Entry 7Q1E (X-ray diffraction, 2.70 A resolution); this record covers chains A and B of the 5 polymer chains in the assembly.

Chain A:
Name: Tubulin alpha chain
From: Ovis aries
UniProtKB: A0A6P7DY20 (A0A6P7DY20_SHEEP); residues 1-451 here = UniProt positions 1-451
Chain sequence (451 residues; row label = number of the first residue in the row):
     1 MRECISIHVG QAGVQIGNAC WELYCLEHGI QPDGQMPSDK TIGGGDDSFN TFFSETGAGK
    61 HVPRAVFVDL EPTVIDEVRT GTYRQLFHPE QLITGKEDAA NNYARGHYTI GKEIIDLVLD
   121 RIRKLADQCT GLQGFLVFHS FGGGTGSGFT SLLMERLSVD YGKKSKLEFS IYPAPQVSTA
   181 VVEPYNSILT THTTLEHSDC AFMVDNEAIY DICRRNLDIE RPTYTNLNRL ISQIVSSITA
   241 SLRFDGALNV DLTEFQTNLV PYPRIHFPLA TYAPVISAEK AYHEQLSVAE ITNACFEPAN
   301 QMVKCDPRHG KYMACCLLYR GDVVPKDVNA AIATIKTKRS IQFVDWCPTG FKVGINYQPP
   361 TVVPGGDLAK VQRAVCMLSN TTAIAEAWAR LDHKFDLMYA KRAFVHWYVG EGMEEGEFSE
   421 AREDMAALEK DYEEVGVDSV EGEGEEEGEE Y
Disordered / not traced: 441-451
Small-molecule neighbours: GTP (guanosine-5'-triphosphate): Val9, Gly10, Gln11, Ala12, Gln15, Ile16, Asp69, Asp98, Ala99, Ala100, Asn101, Ser140, Gly142, Gly143, Gly144, Thr145, Gly146, Ile171, Pro173, Ala174, Val177, Ser178, Thr179, Glu183, Asn206, Tyr224, Leu227, Asn228, Ile231

Chain B:
Name: Tubulin beta chain
From: Ovis aries
UniProtKB: A0A6P3TCJ9 (A0A6P3TCJ9_SHEEP); the author numbering skips numbers that UniProt does not, so the offset changes along the chain: 1-44 = UniProt 1-44; 47-360 = UniProt 45-358; 369-455 = UniProt 359-445
Chain sequence (445 residues; numbered 1 to 455; 10 numbers in that range are skipped by the numbering (no residue carries them; nothing is unmodelled there); the number before each row is that of its first residue):
     1 MREIVHIQAG QCGNQIGAKF WEVISDEHGI DPTGSYHGDS DLQL
    47 ERINVYYNEA TGNKYVPRAI LVDLEPGTMD SVRSGPFGQI FRPDNFVFGQ SGAGNNWAKG
   107 HYTEGAELVD SVLDVVRKES ESCDCLQGFQ LTHSLGGGTG SGMGTLLISK IREEYPDRIM
   167 NTFSVMPSPK VSDTVVEPYN ATLSVHQLVE NTDETYCIDN EALYDICFRT LKLTTPTYGD
   227 LNHLVSATMS GVTTCLRFPG QLNADLRKLA VNMVPFPRLH FFMPGFAPLT SRGSQQYRAL
   287 TVPELTQQMF DSKNMMAACD PRHGRYLTVA AIFRGRMSMK EVDEQMLNVQ NKNSSYFVEW
   347 IPNNVKTAVC DIPP
   369 RGLKMSATFI GNSTAIQELF KRISEQFTAM FRRKAFLHWY TGEGMDEMEF TEAESNMNDL
   429 VSEYQQYQDA TADEQGEFEE EEGEDEA
Disordered / not traced: 1, 445-455
Small-molecule neighbours: GTP (guanosine-5'-triphosphate): Ala9, Gly10, Gln11, Cys12, Gln15, Ile16, Asp69, Gly98, Ala99, Gly100, Asn101, Asn102, Ser140, Gly142, Gly143, Gly144, Thr145, Gly146, Val171, Pro173, Val177, Ser178, Glu183, Asn206, Leu209, Tyr224, Leu227, Asn228

Interface between chain A and chain B:
Residue-residue contacts (50; chain A residue first):
  Gln11(A) - Gln247(B)  hydrogen bond
  Lys96(A) - Asp130(B)  salt bridge
  Glu97(A) - Cys131(B)  hydrogen bond
  Glu97(A) - Arg164(B)  salt bridge
  Asp98(A) - Asp251(B)
  Asp98(A) - Lys254(B)
  Ala100(A) - Arg253(B)
  Ala100(A) - Lys254(B)
  Ala100(A) - Val257(B)
  Asn101(A) - Lys254(B)
  Arg105(A) - Arg253(B)
  Pro175(A) - Asn349(B)
  Ser178(A) - Lys352(B)
  Thr179(A) - Gln247(B)
  Thr179(A) - Leu248(B)
  Thr179(A) - Asn258(B)  hydrogen bond (backbone-side chain)
  Ala180(A) - Asn258(B)
  Ala180(A) - Lys352(B)
  Val181(A) - Asn258(B)  hydrogen bond (backbone-side chain)
  Val181(A) - Ile347(B)  hydrophobic
  Val181(A) - Pro348(B)
  Val181(A) - Asn349(B)
  Val181(A) - Lys352(B)
  Val182(A) - Val257(B)  hydrophobic
  Glu220(A) - Lys326(B)
  Arg221(A) - Met325(B)
  Arg221(A) - Asp329(B)  salt bridge
  Tyr224(A) - Gln247(B)
  Lys394(A) - Pro348(B)
  Lys394(A) - Asn349(B)  hydrogen bond
  Leu397(A) - Glu345(B)
  Leu397(A) - Trp346(B)
  Met398(A) - Trp346(B)
  Met398(A) - Pro348(B)
  Lys401(A) - Phe262(B)
  Lys401(A) - Trp346(B)
  Lys401(A) - Thr439(B)  hydrogen bond (side chain-backbone)
  Lys401(A) - Asp441(B)
  Ala403(A) - Pro261(B)
  Ala403(A) - Phe262(B)  hydrophobic
  Phe404(A) - Val257(B)
  Phe404(A) - Val260(B)
  Phe404(A) - Pro261(B)  hydrogen bond (backbone-backbone)
  His406(A) - Val260(B)  hydrogen bond (side chain-backbone)
  His406(A) - Pro261(B)  hydrogen bond (side chain-backbone)
  His406(A) - Phe262(B)
  His406(A) - Pro263(B)
  Trp407(A) - Ala256(B)
  Trp407(A) - Val257(B)
  Trp407(A) - Val260(B)  hydrogen bond (side chain-backbone)
Also at the interface, not in a pair above, chain A (27 interface residues in all): Tyr210, Arg402, Glu411
Also at the interface, not in a pair above, chain B (33 interface residues in all): Leu132, Asp199, Thr314, Asn350, Tyr435, Ala438, Ala440

Overview:
27 residues of chain A face 33 of chain B across their interface, with 10 hydrogen bonds and 3 salt bridges.
Among the polar pairs are Lys96(A)-Asp130(B), Glu97(A)-Arg164(B) and Arg221(A)-Asp329(B). Chain A binds GTP.
Bound to chain B: GTP.
Here chain A is Tubulin alpha chain and chain B is Tubulin beta chain, both from Ovis aries. Entry 7Q1E
(Cpap:tubulin:iih5 alpharep complex) was determined by X-ray diffraction (same publication as 7Q1F, 7Z0F and
7Z0G).
